7KEF - chains A and F of the 13 polymer chains in the assembly; structure by X-ray diffraction, 3.89 A resolution.

== Chain A ==
Protein: DNA-directed RNA polymerase II subunit RPB1
From: Saccharomyces cerevisiae (strain ATCC 204508 / S288c)
Notes: EC 2.7.7.6
UniProt: P04050 (RPB1_YEAST); residue numbers follow UniProt; this construct covers 1-1733
Amino-acid sequence (1733 residues; row label = number of the first residue in the row):
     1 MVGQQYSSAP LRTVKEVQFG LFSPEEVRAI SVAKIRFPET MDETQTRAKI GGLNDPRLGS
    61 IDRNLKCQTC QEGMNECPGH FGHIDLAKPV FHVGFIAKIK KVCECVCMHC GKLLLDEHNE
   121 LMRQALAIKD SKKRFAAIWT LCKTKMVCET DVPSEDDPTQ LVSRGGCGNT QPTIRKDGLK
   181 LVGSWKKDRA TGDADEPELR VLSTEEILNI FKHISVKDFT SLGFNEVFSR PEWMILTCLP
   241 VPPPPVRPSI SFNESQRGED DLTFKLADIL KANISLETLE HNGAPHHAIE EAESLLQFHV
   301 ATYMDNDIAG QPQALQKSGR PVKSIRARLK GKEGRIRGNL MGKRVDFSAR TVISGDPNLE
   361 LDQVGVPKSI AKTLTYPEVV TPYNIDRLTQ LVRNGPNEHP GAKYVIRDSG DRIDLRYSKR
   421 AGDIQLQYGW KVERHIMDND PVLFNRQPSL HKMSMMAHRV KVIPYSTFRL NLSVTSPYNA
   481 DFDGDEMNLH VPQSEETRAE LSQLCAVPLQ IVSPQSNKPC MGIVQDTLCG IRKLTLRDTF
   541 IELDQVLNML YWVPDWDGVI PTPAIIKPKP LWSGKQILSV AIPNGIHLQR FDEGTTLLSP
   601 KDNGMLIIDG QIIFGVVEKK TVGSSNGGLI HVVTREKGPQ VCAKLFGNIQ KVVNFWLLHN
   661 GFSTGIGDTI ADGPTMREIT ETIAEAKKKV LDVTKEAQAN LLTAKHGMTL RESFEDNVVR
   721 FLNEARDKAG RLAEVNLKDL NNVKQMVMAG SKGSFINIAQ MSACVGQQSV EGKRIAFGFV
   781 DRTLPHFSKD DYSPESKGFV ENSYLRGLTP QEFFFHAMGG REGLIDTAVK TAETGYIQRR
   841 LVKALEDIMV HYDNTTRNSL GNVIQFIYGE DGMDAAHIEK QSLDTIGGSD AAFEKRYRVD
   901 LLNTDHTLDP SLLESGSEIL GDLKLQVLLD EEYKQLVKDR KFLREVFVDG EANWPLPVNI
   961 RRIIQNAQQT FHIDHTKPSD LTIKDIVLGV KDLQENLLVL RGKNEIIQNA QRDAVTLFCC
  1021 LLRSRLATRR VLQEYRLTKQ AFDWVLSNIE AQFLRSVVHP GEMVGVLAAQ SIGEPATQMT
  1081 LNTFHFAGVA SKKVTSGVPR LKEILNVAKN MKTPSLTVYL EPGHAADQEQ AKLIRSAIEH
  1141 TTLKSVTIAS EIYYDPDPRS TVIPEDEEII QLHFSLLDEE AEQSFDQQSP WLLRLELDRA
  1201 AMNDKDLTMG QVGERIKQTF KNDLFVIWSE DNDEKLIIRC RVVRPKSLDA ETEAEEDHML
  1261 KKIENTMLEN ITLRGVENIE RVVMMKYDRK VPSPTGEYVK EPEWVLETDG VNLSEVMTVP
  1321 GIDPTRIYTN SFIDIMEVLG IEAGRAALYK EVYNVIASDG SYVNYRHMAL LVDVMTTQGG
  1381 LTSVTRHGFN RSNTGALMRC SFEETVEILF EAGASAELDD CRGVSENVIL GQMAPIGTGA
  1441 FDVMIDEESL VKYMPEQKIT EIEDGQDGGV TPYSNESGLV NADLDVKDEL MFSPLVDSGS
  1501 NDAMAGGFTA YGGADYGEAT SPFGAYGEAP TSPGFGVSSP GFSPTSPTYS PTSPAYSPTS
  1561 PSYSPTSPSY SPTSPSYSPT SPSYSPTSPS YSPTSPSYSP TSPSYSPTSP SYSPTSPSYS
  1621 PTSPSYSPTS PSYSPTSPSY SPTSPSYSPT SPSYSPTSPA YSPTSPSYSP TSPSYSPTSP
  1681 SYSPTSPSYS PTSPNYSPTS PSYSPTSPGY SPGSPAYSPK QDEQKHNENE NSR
Not modelled in the structure: 1-2, 150-160, 187-198, 1082-1091, 1177-1186, 1244-1253, 1446-1733
Curated features (UniProtKB/Swiss-Prot):
  - region: Pro248 to Asp260 (Lid loop), Asn306 to Lys323 (Rudder loop), Pro810 to Glu822 (Bridging helix)
  - binding site (Zn(2+)): Cys67, Cys70, Cys77, His80, Cys107, Cys110, Cys148, Cys167
  - binding site (Mg(2+)): Asp481, Asp483, Asp485
  - modified residue: Thr1471 (Phosphothreonine)
  - cross-link (Glycyl lysine isopeptide (Lys-Gly)): Lys695 (interchain with G-Cter in ubiquitin), Lys1246 (interchain with G-Cter in ubiquitin), Lys1350 (interchain with G-Cter in ubiquitin)
  - natural variant: Ser1653 to Pro1659 (deletion: In strain: A364A)
  - mutagenesis: Lys1246 (K1246R: Impairs ubiquitination during transcription stress)
Metal / ion sites: Zn2+ site 1: Cys67, Cys70, Cys77, His80; Zn2+ site 2: Cys110, Cys148, Cys167; Mg2+: Asp483 (together with WC4)
Ligand contacts: WC4 ((1S)-1,4-anhydro-1-(3-methoxynaphthalen-2-yl)-5-O-phosphono-D-ribitol): Asn479, Asp481, Asp483, Asp485, Thr831
What the authors report for this chain:
  - binding site for WC4: Asn479, Thr831

== Chain F ==
Protein: DNA-directed RNA polymerases I, II, and III subunit RPABC2
From: Saccharomyces cerevisiae (strain ATCC 204508 / S288c)
UniProt: P20435 (RPAB2_YEAST); residue numbers follow UniProt; this construct covers 1-155
Amino-acid sequence (155 residues; row label = number of the first residue in the row):
     1 MSDYEEAFND GNENFEDFDV EHFSDEETYE EKPQFKDGET TDANGKTIVT GGNGPEDFQQ
    61 HEQIRRKTLK EKAIPKDQRA TTPYMTKYER ARILGTRALQ ISMNAPVFVD LEGETDPLRI
   121 AMKELAEKKI PLVIRRYLPD GSFEDWSVEE LIVDL
Not modelled in the structure: 1-71
Curated features (UniProtKB/Swiss-Prot):
  - region: Leu111 to Leu132 (Leucine-zipper)
  - modified residue: Ser24 (Phosphoserine)

== How chain A and chain F interact ==
Residue-residue contacts - 46 pairs, chain A then chain F:
  Val379(A) with Ser102(F)
  Tyr383(A) with Ile101(F); Ala105(F); Val107(F); Thr115(F)
  Glu495(A) with Ala98(F); Leu99(F); Ser102(F)
  Glu496(A) with Gly95(F)
  Ala499(A) with Gly95(F)
  Gln503(A) with Arg90(F), hydrogen bond
  Leu504(A) with Lys87(F); Ala91(F), hydrophobic
  Tyr852(A) with Glu89(F); Arg136(F); Tyr137(F); Leu138(F), hydrophobic
  Arg857(A) with Pro139(F)
  Arg1001(A) with Ala80(F); Thr81(F), hydrogen bond (side chain-backbone); Thr82(F); Pro83(F)
  Leu1054(A) with Tyr84(F)
  Arg1055(A) with Asp154(F), salt bridge
  His1059(A) with Thr86(F); Lys87(F), hydrogen bond (side chain-backbone); Leu155(F)
  Gly1061(A) with Tyr88(F)
  Glu1062(A) with Tyr88(F)
  Met1433(A) with Arg92(F)
  Gly1437(A) with Tyr88(F)
  Thr1438(A) with Tyr88(F)
  Ala1440(A) with Tyr137(F)
  Phe1441(A) with Tyr88(F); Glu89(F); Arg92(F); Arg135(F)
  Asp1442(A) with Arg135(F), hydrogen bond (backbone-backbone)
  Val1443(A) with Arg92(F); Val133(F)
  Met1444(A) with Leu132(F); Val133(F), hydrogen bond (backbone-backbone); Arg135(F)
  Ile1445(A) with Pro131(F); Leu132(F); Val133(F)
Interface residues without a listed pair, chain A (33 interface residues in all): Thr381, Gly429, Ser502, His851, Asp853, Gly1002, Lys1003, Pro1060, Met1063
Interface residues without a listed pair, chain F (39 interface residues in all): Gln78, Arg79, Met85, Leu94, Thr96, Asn104, Pro117, Leu118, Ile134

== Overview ==
33 residues of chain A and 39 residues of chain F are in contact; the contacts include 5 hydrogen bonds and 1
salt bridge. Polar contacts include Arg1055(A)-Asp154(F), Gln503(A)-Arg90(F) and Arg1001(A)-Thr81(F). Ligands
of chain A: compound WC4. The paper reports a binding site for WC4 at Asn479(A) and Thr831(A).
Chain A is DNA-directed RNA polymerase II subunit RPB1 and chain F is DNA-directed RNA polymerases I, II, and
III subunit RPABC2, both from Saccharomyces cerevisiae (strain ATCC 204508 / S288c); the structure, RNA
polymerase II elongation complex with unnatural base dTPT3, rNaM in swing state, was determined by X-ray
diffraction (same publication as 7KED and 7KEE).
